PDB entry 8HMV | electron microscopy, 2.91 A resolution | chains B and G of the 5 polymer chains in the assembly

== Chain B ==
Name: Guanine nucleotide-binding protein G(I)/G(S)/G(T) subunit beta-1
Source organism: Homo sapiens
UniProt: P62873 (GBB1_HUMAN); residues 3-340 here = UniProt positions 3-340
Amino-acid sequence (338 residues; numbered 3 to 340; the number before each row is that of its first residue):
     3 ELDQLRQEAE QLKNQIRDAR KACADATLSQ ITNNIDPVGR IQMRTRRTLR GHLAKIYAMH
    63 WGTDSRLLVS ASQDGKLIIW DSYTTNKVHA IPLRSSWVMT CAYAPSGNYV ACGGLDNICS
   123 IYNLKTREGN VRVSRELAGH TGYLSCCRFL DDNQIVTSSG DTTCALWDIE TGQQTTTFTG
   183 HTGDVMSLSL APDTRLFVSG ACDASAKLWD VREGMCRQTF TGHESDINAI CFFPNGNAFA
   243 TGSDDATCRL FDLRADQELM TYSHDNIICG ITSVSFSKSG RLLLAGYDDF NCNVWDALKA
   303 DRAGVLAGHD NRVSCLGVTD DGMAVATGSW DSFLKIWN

== Chain G ==
Name: Guanine nucleotide-binding protein G(I)/G(S)/G(O) subunit gamma-2
Source organism: Homo sapiens
UniProt: P59768 (GBG2_HUMAN); numbering as in UniProt (aligned over 6-62)
Amino-acid sequence (57 residues; row label = number of the first residue in the row):
     6 TASIAQARKL VEQLKMEANI DRIKVSKAAA DLMAYCEAHA KEDPLLTPVP ASENPFR

== Chain B / chain G interface ==
Residue-residue contacts (71):
  L4(B) - S8(G)
  L7(B) - A12(G)  hydrophobic
  L7(B) - V16(G)
  E10(B) - V16(G)
  A11(B) - L19(G)
  L14(B) - V16(G)
  L14(B) - L19(G)  hydrophobic
  L14(B) - K20(G)
  K15(B) - L19(G)
  Q17(B) - A23(G)
  I18(B) - L19(G)  hydrophobic
  I18(B) - A23(G)  hydrophobic
  I18(B) - R27(G)
  A21(B) - R27(G)
  R22(B) - E22(G)  salt bridge
  R22(B) - R27(G)
  C25(B) - I28(G)  hydrogen bond (side chain-backbone)
  C25(B) - K29(G)
  C25(B) - V30(G)  hydrogen bond (backbone-backbone)
  A26(B) - V30(G)  hydrophobic
  D27(B) - S31(G)  hydrogen bond
  A28(B) - V30(G)
  A28(B) - S31(G)
  L30(B) - A34(G)  hydrophobic
  I33(B) - S31(G)
  I33(B) - A34(G)  hydrophobic
  M45(B) - L50(G)  hydrophobic
  R48(B) - F61(G)
  R48(B) - R62(G)
  R49(B) - P60(G)
  R49(B) - F61(G)  hydrogen bond (side chain-backbone)
  S84(B) - F61(G)
  Y85(B) - P60(G)
  Y85(B) - F61(G)  hydrophobic
  C218(B) - Q18(G)
  C218(B) - M21(G)
  T221(B) - E22(G)  hydrogen bond
  F235(B) - L37(G)  hydrophobic
  F235(B) - Y40(G)  hydrophobic
  F235(B) - C41(G)  hydrophobic
  P236(B) - Y40(G)
  L252(B) - L37(G)  hydrophobic
  D254(B) - A33(G)
  R256(B) - D26(G)
  R256(B) - R27(G)
  R256(B) - I28(G)  hydrogen bond (backbone-backbone)
  R256(B) - D36(G)  salt bridge
  A257(B) - I28(G)
  D258(B) - I25(G)
  D258(B) - R27(G)  salt bridge
  Q259(B) - V30(G)
  L261(B) - V30(G)  hydrophobic
  L261(B) - L37(G)  hydrophobic
  S279(B) - D48(G)  hydrogen bond
  K280(B) - E47(G)
  K280(B) - D48(G)
  S281(B) - Y40(G)
  S281(B) - C41(G)
  S281(B) - H44(G)
  S281(B) - D48(G)  hydrogen bond
  G282(B) - C41(G)
  R283(B) - L51(G)
  L284(B) - L51(G)  hydrophobic
  D323(B) - P49(G)
  G324(B) - P49(G)
  G324(B) - L50(G)
  M325(B) - P49(G)  hydrophobic
  A326(B) - F61(G)  hydrophobic
  V327(B) - L50(G)  hydrophobic
  N340(B) - N59(G)  hydrogen bond
  N340(B) - F61(G)
Other interface residues (no listed pair), chain B (54 interface residues in all): T34, I37, V40, I43, R219, Q220, N237, A240, L300, I338
Other interface residues (no listed pair), chain G (37 interface residues in all): I9, K32, M38, A45, V54

== In short ==
Chain B and chain G form an interface of 54 and 37 residues respectively; the contacts include 9 hydrogen
bonds and 3 salt bridges. Among the polar pairs are R22(B)-E22(G), R256(B)-D36(G) and D258(B)-R27(G).
Here chain B is Guanine nucleotide-binding protein G(I)/G(S)/G(T) subunit beta-1 and chain G is Guanine
nucleotide-binding protein G(I)/G(S)/G(O) subunit gamma-2, both from Homo sapiens. Entry 8HMV (Structure of
GPR21-Gs complex) was determined by electron microscopy.
